PDB entry 7V9K | electron microscopy, 8.10 A resolution (very low resolution: no residue pairs are listed; an interface is given only as per-side residue counts) | chains W and I of the 34 polymer chains in the assembly

== Chain W ==
Name: Histone H3.1
Organism: Homo sapiens
UniProt: P68431 (H31_HUMAN); residues 0-135 here correspond to UniProt positions 1-136 (UniProt number = residue number + 1)
Chain sequence (136 residues; each row starts with the number of its first residue; numbering starts at 0):
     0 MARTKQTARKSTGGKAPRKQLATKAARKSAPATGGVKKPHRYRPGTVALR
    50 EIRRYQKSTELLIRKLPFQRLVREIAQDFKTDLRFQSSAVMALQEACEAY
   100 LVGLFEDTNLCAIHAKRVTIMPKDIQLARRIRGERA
Unresolved in the structure: 0-35
Curated features (UniProtKB/Swiss-Prot):
  - modified residue: Arg-2 (Asymmetric dimethylarginine), Thr-3 (Phosphothreonine), Lys-4 (Allysine), Gln-5 (5-glutamyl dopamine), Thr-6 (Phosphothreonine), Arg-8 (Citrulline), Lys-9 (N6,N6,N6-trimethyllysine), Ser-10 (ADP-ribosylserine), Thr-11 (Phosphothreonine), Lys-14 (N6-(2-hydroxyisobutyryl)lysine), Arg-17 (Asymmetric dimethylarginine), Lys-18 (N6-(2-hydroxyisobutyryl)lysine), Lys-23 (N6-(2-hydroxyisobutyryl)lysine), Arg-26 (Citrulline), Lys-27 (N6,N6,N6-trimethyllysine), Ser-28 (ADP-ribosylserine), Lys-36 (N6,N6,N6-trimethyllysine), Lys-37 (N6-methyllysine), Tyr-41 (Phosphotyrosine), Lys-56 (N6,N6,N6-trimethyllysine) and 8 more in UniProt
  - lipidation: Lys-18 (N6-decanoyllysine)

== Chain I ==
Molecule: 539-nt DNA strand
Organism: Homo sapiens
Sequence (539 nucleotides; numbered 1 to 539; the number before each row is that of its first residue):
     1 GGGTTAGGGTTAGGGTTAGGGTTAGGGTTAGGGTTAGGGTTAGGGTTAGG
    51 GTTAGGGTTAGGGTTAGGGTTAGGGTTAGGGTTAGGGTTAGGGTTAGGGT
   101 TAGGGTTAGGGTTAGGGTTAGGGTTAGGGTTAGGGTTAGGGTTAGGGTTA
   151 GGGTTAGGGTTAGGGTTAGGGTTAGGGTTAGGGTTAGGGTTAGGGTTAGG
   201 GTTAGGGTTAGGGTTAGGGTTAGGGTTAGGGTTAGGGTTAGGGTTAGGGT
   251 TAGGGTTAGGGTTAGGGTTAGGGTTAGGGTTAGGGTTAGGGTTAGGGTTA
   301 GGGTTAGGGTTAGGGTTAGGGTTAGGGTTAGGGTTAGGGTTAGGGTTAGG
   351 GTTAGGGTTAGGGTTAGGGTTAGGGTTAGGGTTAGGGTTAGGGTTAGGGT
   401 TAGGGTTAGGGTTAGGGTTAGGGTTAGGGTTAGGGTTAGGGTTAGGGTTA
   451 GGGTTAGGGTTAGGGTTAGGGTTAGGGTTAGGGTTAGGGTTAGGGTTAGG
   501 GTTAGGGTTAGGGTTAGGGTTAGGGTTAGGGTTAGGGTT

== How chain W and chain I interact ==
At this resolution (8 A) residue pairs are not listed: 18 residues of chain W and 13 of chain I lie at the interface.

== In short ==
The interface between chain W and chain I involves 18 residues on one side and 13 on the other.
Chain W is Histone H3.1 and chain I is a 539-nt DNA strand, both from Homo sapiens; the structure, Telomeric
tetranucleosome, was determined by electron microscopy, deposited together with 7V90, 7V96, 7V9C, 7V9J, 7V9S
and 7VA4.
